6WUB - chains a and d of the 12 polymer chains in the assembly; structure by electron microscopy, 3.20 A resolution.

== Chain a ==
Molecule: 16S rRNA
Organism: Enterococcus faecalis OG1RF
Sequence (1548 nucleotides; numbered 3 to 1550; the number before each row is that of its first residue):
     3 UGAGAGUUUGAUCCUGGCUCAGGACGAACGCUGGCGGCGUGCCUAAUACA
    53 UGCAAGUCGAACGCUUCUUUCCUCCCGAGUGCUUGCACUCAAUUGGAAAG
   103 AGGAGUGGCGGACGGGUGAGUAACACGUGGGUAACCUACCCAUCAGAGGG
   153 GGAUAACACUUGGAAACAGGUGCUAAUACCGCAUAACAGUUUAUGCCGCA
   203 UGGCAUAAGAGUGAAAGGCGCUUUCGGGUGUCGCUGAUGGAUGGACCCGC
   253 GGUGCAUUAGCUAGUUGGUGAGGUAACGGCUCACCAAGGCCACGAUGCAU
   303 AGCCGACCUGAGAGGGUGAUCGGCCACACUGGGACUGAGACACGGCCCAG
   353 ACUCCUACGGGAGGCAGCAGUAGGGAAUCUUCGGCAAUGGACGAAAGUCU
   403 GACCGAGCAACGCCGCGUGAGUGAAGAAGGUUUUCGGAUCGUAAAACUCU
   453 GUUGUUAGAGAAGAACAAGGACGUUAGUAACUGAACGUCCCCUGACGGUA
   503 UCUAACCAGAAAGCCACGGCUAACUACGUGCCAGCAGCCGCGGUAAUACG
   553 UAGGUGGCAAGCGUUGUCCGGAUUUAUUGGGCGUAAAGCGAGCGCAGGCG
   603 GUUUCUUAAGUCUGAUGUGAAAGCCCCCGGCUCAACCGGGGAGGGUCAUU
   653 GGAAACUGGGAGACUUGAGUGCAGAAGAGGAGAGUGGAAUUCCAUGUGUA
   703 GCGGUGAAAUGCGUAGAUAUAUGGAGGAACACCAGUGGCGAAGGCGGCUC
   753 UCUGGUCUGUAACUGACGCUGAGGCUCGAAAGCGUGGGGAGCAAACAGGA
   803 UUAGAUACCCUGGUAGUCCACGCCGUAAACGAUGAGUGCUAAGUGUUGGA
   853 GGGUUUCCGCCCUUCAGUGCUGCAGCAAACGCAUUAAGCACUCCGCCUGG
   903 GGAGUACGACCGCAAGGUUGAAACUCAAAGGAAUUGACGGGGGCCCGCAC
   953 AAGCGGUGGAGCAUGUGGUUUAAUUCGAAGCAACGCGAAGAACCUUACCA
  1003 GGUCUUGACAUCCUUUGACCACUCUAGAGAUAGAGCUUUCCCUUCGGGGA
  1053 CAAAGUGACAGGUGGUGCAUGGUUGUCGUCAGCUCGUGUCGUGAGAUGUU
  1103 GGGUUAAGUCCCGCAACGAGCGCAACCCUUAUUGUUAGUUGCCAUCAUUU
  1153 AGUUGGGCACUCUAGCGAGACUGCCGGUGACAAACCGGAGGAAGGUGGGG
  1203 AUGACGUCAAAUCAUCAUGCCCCUUAUGACCUGGGCUACACACGUGCUAC
  1253 AAUGGGAAGUACAACGAGUCGCUAGACCGCGAGGUCAUGCAAAUCUCUUA
  1303 AAGCUUCUCUCAGUUCGGAUUGCAGGCUGCAACUCGCCUGCAUGAAGCCG
  1353 GAAUCGCUAGUAAUCGCGGAUCAGCACGCCGCGGUGAAUACGUUCCCGGG
  1403 CCUUGUACACACCGCCCGUCACACCACGAGAGUUUGUAACACCCGAAGUC
  1453 GGUGAGGUAACCUUUUUGGAGCCAGCCGCCUAAGGUGGGAUAGAUGAUUG
  1503 GGGUGAAGUCGUAACAAGGUAGCCGUAUCGGAAGGUGCGGCUGGAUCA
Unresolved in the structure: 72-96, 950-1080, 1125-1395

== Chain d ==
Name: 30S ribosomal protein S4
Organism: Enterococcus faecalis OG1RF
Reference sequence: A0A1B4XRV7 (A0A1B4XRV7_ENTFL); residue numbers follow UniProt; this construct covers 2-202
Chain sequence (201 residues; each row starts with the number of its first residue):
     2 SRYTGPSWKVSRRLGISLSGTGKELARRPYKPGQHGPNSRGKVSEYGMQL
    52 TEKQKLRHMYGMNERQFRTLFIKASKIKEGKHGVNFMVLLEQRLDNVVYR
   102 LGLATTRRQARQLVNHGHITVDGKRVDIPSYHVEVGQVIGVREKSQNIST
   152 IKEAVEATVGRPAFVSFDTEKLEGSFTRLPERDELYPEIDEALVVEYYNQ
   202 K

== Chain a / chain d interface ==
Pairs across the interface (87; chain a residue first):
  A5(a) with Gln50(d), base contact; Glu197(d), hydrogen bond to the base; Asn200(d), base contact
  A23(a) with Gln201(d), base contact
  G24(a) with Lys202(d), sugar contact
  G25(a) with Arg69(d), salt bridge to the phosphate
  C416(a) with Arg66(d), salt bridge to the phosphate
  G417(a) with Gln67(d), hydrogen bond to the phosphate; Ser131(d), phosphate contact
  C418(a) with Gln67(d), hydrogen bond to the phosphate; Asn116(d), phosphate contact; Pro130(d), sugar contact; Ser131(d), hydrogen bond to the phosphate
  G419(a) with Ser2(d), hydrogen bond to the base; Arg112(d), salt bridge to the phosphate; Asn116(d), hydrogen bond to the phosphate
  U420(a) with Ser2(d), base contact; Arg3(d), salt bridge to the phosphate
  G421(a) with Arg3(d), hydrogen bond to the phosphate; Gln113(d), hydrogen bond to the sugar
  A422(a) with Arg3(d), salt bridge to the phosphate; Arg109(d), salt bridge to the phosphate; Gln110(d), sugar contact; Gln113(d), sugar contact
  G423(a) with Thr107(d), hydrogen bond to the phosphate; Arg109(d), phosphate contact; Gln110(d), sugar contact
  A427(a) with Arg28(d), base contact
  G428(a) with Arg28(d), base contact
  U441(a) with Arg29(d), salt bridge to the phosphate; Tyr31(d), hydrogen bond to the phosphate; Gly34(d), hydrogen bond to the phosphate; Gln35(d), sugar contact
  C442(a) with Lys10(d), phosphate contact; Arg13(d), salt bridge to the phosphate; Arg29(d), salt bridge to the phosphate; Pro33(d), phosphate contact; Gly34(d), phosphate contact
  G443(a) with Pro7(d), phosphate contact; Lys10(d), salt bridge to the phosphate; Arg29(d), sugar contact
  U444(a) with Trp9(d), sugar contact; Arg13(d), salt bridge to the phosphate
  A445(a) with Pro7(d), phosphate contact; Ser8(d), hydrogen bond to the phosphate; Trp9(d), phosphate contact
  C451(a) with Ser150(d), phosphate contact; Thr151(d), sugar contact
  U452(a) with His117(d), hydrogen bond to the sugar; His119(d), hydrogen bond to the phosphate; Ile149(d), phosphate contact
  G453(a) with His117(d), sugar contact; His119(d), salt bridge to the phosphate
  U454(a) with Asn116(d), sugar contact; His117(d), base contact; Asp128(d), sugar contact
  A514(a) with Ser2(d), base contact
  A524(a) with Ser45(d), hydrogen bond to the phosphate; Tyr47(d), sugar contact; Leu51(d), sugar contact
  C526(a) with His36(d), hydrogen bond to the phosphate; Arg41(d), phosphate contact
  U527(a) with His36(d), hydrogen bond to the sugar
  G555(a) with Gln35(d), hydrogen bond to the base
  G556(a) with Gly34(d), sugar contact; Gln35(d), sugar contact
  U557(a) with Lys10(d), salt bridge to the phosphate; Pro33(d), phosphate contact; Gly34(d), phosphate contact
  G558(a) with Arg14(d), hydrogen bond to the phosphate
  G559(a) with Arg14(d), salt bridge to the phosphate; Gln55(d), phosphate contact
  C560(a) with Lys54(d), salt bridge to the phosphate; Gln55(d), phosphate contact; Arg58(d), salt bridge to the phosphate; Glu65(d), phosphate contact
  A561(a) with Ser2(d), sugar contact; Asn64(d), phosphate contact; Glu65(d), hydrogen bond to the phosphate; Arg66(d), phosphate contact
  A562(a) with Ser2(d), hydrogen bond to the phosphate; Asn64(d), phosphate contact
  C628(a) with Lys77(d), salt bridge to the phosphate
  U634(a) with Val127(d), base contact; Asp128(d), hydrogen bond to the base
  C635(a) with Ile129(d), sugar contact; Tyr132(d), sugar contact
Interface residues without a listed pair, chain a (45 interface residues in all): U3, C415, A426, U433, A440, A510, U523
Interface residues without a listed pair, chain d (57 interface residues in all): Tyr4, Thr5, Pro38, Gly48, Ser76, Thr106, Arg126

== Overview ==
45 residues of chain a and 57 residues of chain d are in contact; the contacts include 22 hydrogen bonds and
17 salt bridges. Among the polar pairs are A5(a)-Glu197(d), G419(a)-Ser2(d) and G555(a)-Gln35(d).
Here chain a is 16S rRNA and chain d is 30S ribosomal protein S4, both from Enterococcus faecalis OG1RF. Entry
6WUB (30S subunit (head) of 70S Ribosome Enterococcus faecalis MultiBody refinement) was determined by
electron microscopy, deposited together with 6WUA.
